3VHV - chain A; structure by X-ray diffraction, 1.35 A resolution.

== Chain A ==
Protein: Mineralocorticoid receptor
From: Homo sapiens
Notes: fragment: ligand-binding domain
Reference sequence: P08235 (MCR_HUMAN); residue numbers follow UniProt; this construct covers 727-984
Amino-acid sequence (260 residues; each row starts with the number of its first residue):
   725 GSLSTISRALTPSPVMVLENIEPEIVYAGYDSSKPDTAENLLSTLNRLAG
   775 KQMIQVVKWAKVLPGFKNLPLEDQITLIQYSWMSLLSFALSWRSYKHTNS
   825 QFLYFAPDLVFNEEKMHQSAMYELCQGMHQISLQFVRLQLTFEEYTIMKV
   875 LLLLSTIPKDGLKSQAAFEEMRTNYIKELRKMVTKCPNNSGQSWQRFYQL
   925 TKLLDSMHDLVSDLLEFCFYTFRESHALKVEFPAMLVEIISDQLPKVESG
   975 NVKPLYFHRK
Not modelled in the structure: 910-914
Construct notes: expression tag (725-726); engineered mutation S808 (Cys in P08235), L810 (Ser in P08235), V976 (Ala in P08235)
Swiss-Prot annotation at these positions:
  - region: K782 to K785 (Important for coactivator binding)
  - binding site (21-hydroxyprogesterone): N770, Q776, R817, T945
  - binding site (aldosterone): N770, Q776, R817, T945
  - binding site (progesterone): N770, Q776, R817, T945
Ion coordination: K+: Y980, R983, K984
Residues lining bound ligands:
  - LD1 (6-[(7S)-7-phenyl-7H-[1,2,4]triazolo[3,4-b][1,3,4]thiadiazin-6-yl]-2H-1,4-benzoxazin-3(4H)-one): L766, L769, N770, L772, A773, Q776, M807, L810, S811, L814, R817, F829, M845, C849, M852, L938, F941, C942, T945, V954, F956
  - LD2 (6-[(1E)-2-phenyl-N-(3-sulfanyl-4H-1,2,4-triazol-4-yl)ethanimidoyl]-2H-1,4-benzoxazin-3(4H)-one): A762, L766, A844, M845, Y846, E847, L848, F941, Y944, T945, L952

== Summary ==
Bound to chain A: compound LD1 and compound LD2. Y980, R983 and K984 form the K+ site. UniProt lists 4
residues binding 21-hydroxyprogesterone, 4 aldosterone-binding residues and 4 progesterone-binding residues.
Chain A is Mineralocorticoid receptor (Homo sapiens); the structure, Mineralocorticoid receptor ligand-binding
domain with non-steroidal antagonist, was determined by X-ray diffraction, deposited together with 3VHU.
